6VUG - chains C and D of the 5 polymer chains in the assembly; structure by X-ray diffraction, 3.00 A resolution.

# Chain C
Name: Light chain variable fragment
From: Homo sapiens
Sequence (120 residues; numbered 125 to 244; the number before each row is that of its first residue):
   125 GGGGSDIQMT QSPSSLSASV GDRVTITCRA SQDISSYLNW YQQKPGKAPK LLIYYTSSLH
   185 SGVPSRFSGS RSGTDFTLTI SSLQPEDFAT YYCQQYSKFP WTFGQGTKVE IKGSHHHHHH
Unresolved in the structure: 125-126, 237-244
Cystine bridges: Cys152-Cys217

# Chain D
Name: Heavy chain variable fragment
From: Homo sapiens
Sequence (124 residues; each row starts with the number of its first residue):
     1 MEVQLVESGG GLVQPGGSLR LSCAASGFSL STSGIGVTWV RQAPGKGLEW LATIWWDDDN
    61 RYADSVKGRF TISADTSKNT AYLQMNCLTA EDTAVYYCAQ SAITSVTDSA MDHWGQGTLV
   121 TVSS
Cystine bridges: Cys87 forms a disulfide with the same residue of a neighbouring copy of this chain
Cystine bridges: Cys23-Cys98

# How chain C and chain D interact
Residue-residue contacts (38; chain C residue first):
  Gly127(C) with Asp64(D), hydrogen bond (backbone-side chain)
  Tyr161(C) with Thr107(D)
  Asn163(C) with Ser109(D), hydrogen bond (side chain-backbone); Ala110(D)
  Tyr165(C) with Ala110(D); Met111(D), hydrogen bond (side chain-backbone); Trp114(D)
  Gln167(C) with Gln42(D), hydrogen bond; Tyr97(D)
  Ala172(C) with Tyr97(D), hydrophobic; Trp114(D), hydrophobic; Gly115(D)
  Pro173(C) with Leu48(D), hydrophobic; Trp114(D)
  Leu175(C) with Ala110(D), hydrophobic; Met111(D)
  Tyr178(C) with Asp108(D)
  Tyr179(C) with Thr107(D); Asp108(D)
  His184(C) with Asp112(D), salt bridge
  Tyr216(C) with Gln42(D), hydrogen bond; Gly47(D); Leu48(D), hydrophobic
  Gln218(C) with Met111(D)
  Tyr220(C) with Thr107(D), hydrogen bond (side chain-backbone); Ser109(D)
  Phe223(C) with Trp50(D), hydrophobic; Trp55(D), hydrophobic; Arg61(D)
  Pro224(C) with Trp50(D), hydrophobic
  Trp225(C) with Thr38(D); Trp50(D); Thr53(D); Ser101(D); Met111(D), hydrophobic
  Phe227(C) with Leu48(D); Trp50(D), hydrophobic; Met111(D), hydrophobic
Other interface residues (no listed pair), chain C (20 interface residues in all): Asp130, Lys171
Other interface residues (no listed pair), chain D (24 interface residues in all): Val40, Lys46, Glu49, Tyr62, Ala63

# Summary
20 residues of chain C and 24 residues of chain D are in contact, with 6 hydrogen bonds and 1 salt bridge.
Polar contacts include His184(C)-Asp112(D), Gly127(C)-Asp64(D) and Asn163(C)-Ser109(D).
Chain C is Light chain variable fragment and chain D is Heavy chain variable fragment, both from Homo sapiens;
the structure, Diabody bound to a Reverse Transcriptase Aptamer Complex, was determined by X-ray diffraction.
